Entry 8TWB (electron microscopy, 3.20 A resolution); this record covers chains 4 and B of the 10 polymer chains in the assembly.

== Chain 4 ==
Name: Replication factor C subunit 4
Organism: Saccharomyces cerevisiae
UniProtKB: P40339 (RFC4_YEAST); residue numbers follow UniProt; this construct covers 4-322
Sequence (319 residues; row label = number of the first residue in the row):
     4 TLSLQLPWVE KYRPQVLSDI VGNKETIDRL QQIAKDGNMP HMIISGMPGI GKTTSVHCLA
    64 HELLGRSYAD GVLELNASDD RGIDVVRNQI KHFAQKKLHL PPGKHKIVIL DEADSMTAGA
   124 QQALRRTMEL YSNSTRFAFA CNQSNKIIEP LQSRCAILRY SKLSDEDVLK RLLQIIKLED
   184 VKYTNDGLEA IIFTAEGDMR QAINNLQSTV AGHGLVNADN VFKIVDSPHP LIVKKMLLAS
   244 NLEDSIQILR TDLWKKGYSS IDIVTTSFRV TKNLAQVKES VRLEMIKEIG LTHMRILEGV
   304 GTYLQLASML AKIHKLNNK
Bound ions: Mg2+: Thr-56 (together with ATP-gamma-S)
Ligand contacts: ATP-gamma-S (AGS; phosphothiophosphoric acid-adenylate ester): Trp-11, Val-12, Tyr-15, Arg-16, Pro-17, Asp-22, Ile-23, Val-24, Gly-25, Met-50, Pro-51, Gly-52, Ile-53, Gly-54, Lys-55, Thr-56, Thr-57, Glu-115, Asn-145, Leu-166, Arg-174, Met-202, Arg-203, Ile-206
Swiss-Prot annotation at these positions:
  - binding site (ATP): Val-12, Val-24, Gly-49 to Thr-57, Asn-145, Arg-203

== Chain B ==
Name: Proliferating cell nuclear antigen
Organism: Saccharomyces cerevisiae
UniProtKB: P15873 (PCNA_YEAST); residues 1-258 here = UniProt positions 1-258
Sequence (258 residues; each row starts with the number of its first residue):
     1 MLEAKFEEAS LFKRIIDGFK DCVQLVNFQC KEDGIIAQAV DDSRVLLVSL EIGVEAFQEY
    61 RCDHPVTLGM DLTSLSKILR CGNNTDTLTL IADNTPDSII LLFEDTKKDR IAEYSLKLMD
   121 IDADFLKIEE LQYDSTLSLP SSEFSKIVRD LSQLSDSINI MITKETIKFV ADGDIGSGSV
   181 IIKPFVDMEH PETSIKLEMD QPVDLTFGAK YLLDIIKGSS LSDRVGIRLS SEAPALFQFD
   241 LKSGFLQFFL APKFNDEE
Swiss-Prot annotation at these positions:
  - DNA-binding region: Arg-61 to Arg-80
  - cross-link (Glycyl lysine isopeptide (Lys-Gly)): Lys-127 (interchain with G-Cter in SUMO), Lys-164 (interchain with G-Cter in SUMO)

== Interface between chain 4 and chain B ==
Pairs across the interface - 5 pairs, chain 4 then chain B:
  Gln-98(4) with Leu-118(B); Met-119(B)
  Lys-99(4) with Leu-118(B)
  Lys-100(4) with Asp-97(B); Leu-118(B)
Interface residues without a listed pair, chain 4 (6 interface residues in all): Lys-94, Leu-101, His-102
Interface residues without a listed pair, chain B (6 interface residues in all): Gln-24, Lys-117, Asp-120

== Summary ==
The chain 4/chain B interface involves 6 residues from each chain. Ligands of chain 4: ATP-gamma-S. From
UniProt: 13 ATP-binding residues on chain 4.
Chain 4 is Replication factor C subunit 4 and chain B is Proliferating cell nuclear antigen, both from
Saccharomyces cerevisiae; the structure, Cryo-EM structure of S. cerevisiae Ctf18-RFC-PCNA-DNA complex, was
determined by electron microscopy, deposited together with 9B8R, 8TW7, 8TW8, 8TW9 and 8TWA.
